PDB entry 9LW6 | electron microscopy, 3.42 A resolution | chains E and 2 of the 54 polymer chains in the assembly

Chain E (and 2):
Molecule: Phage capsid-like C-terminal domain-containing protein
From: Mycolicibacterium phage Mycofy1
Notes: chain 2 of this document is another copy of the same molecule, construct and numbering; everything in this record applies to it too
UniProt: Q854Z2 (Q854Z2_9CAUD); residue numbers follow UniProt; this construct covers 1-543
Chain sequence (543 residues; numbered 1 to 543; the number before each row is that of its first residue):
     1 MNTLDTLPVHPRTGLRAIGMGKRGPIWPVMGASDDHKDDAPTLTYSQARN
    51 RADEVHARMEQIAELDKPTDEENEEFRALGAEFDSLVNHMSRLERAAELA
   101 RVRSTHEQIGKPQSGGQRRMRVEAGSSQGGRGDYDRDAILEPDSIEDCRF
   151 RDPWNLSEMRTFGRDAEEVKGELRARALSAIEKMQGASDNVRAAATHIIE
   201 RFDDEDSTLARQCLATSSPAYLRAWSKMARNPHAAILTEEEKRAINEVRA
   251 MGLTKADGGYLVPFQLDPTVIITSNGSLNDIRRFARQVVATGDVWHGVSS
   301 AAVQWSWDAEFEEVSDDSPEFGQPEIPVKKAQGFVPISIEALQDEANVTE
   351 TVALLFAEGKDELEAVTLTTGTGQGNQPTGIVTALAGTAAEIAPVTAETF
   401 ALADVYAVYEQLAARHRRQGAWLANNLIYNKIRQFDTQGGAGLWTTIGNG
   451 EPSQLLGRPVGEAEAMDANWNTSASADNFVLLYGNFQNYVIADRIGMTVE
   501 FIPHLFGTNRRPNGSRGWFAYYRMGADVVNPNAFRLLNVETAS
Not modelled in the structure: 1-250 (chain 2: 1-250, 447-451)
Differences from the reference sequence: conflict His-197 (Lys in Q854Z2)

How chain E and chain 2 interact:
Residue-residue contacts - 32 pairs, chain E then chain 2:
  Met-251(E) / Pro-336(2)
  Met-251(E) / Ile-337(2)
  Met-251(E) / Ser-338(2)  hydrogen bond (backbone-backbone)
  Gly-252(E) / Ser-338(2)
  Gly-252(E) / Glu-345(2)
  Leu-253(E) / Glu-340(2)
  Gly-258(E) / Glu-345(2)
  Gly-259(E) / Glu-345(2)
  Tyr-260(E) / Leu-266(2)
  Leu-261(E) / Glu-345(2)
  Leu-261(E) / Ala-346(2)
  Leu-261(E) / Val-348(2)  hydrophobic
  Val-262(E) / Asp-344(2)
  Val-262(E) / Glu-345(2)
  Phe-264(E) / Phe-264(2)  hydrophobic
  Leu-266(E) / Tyr-260(2)
  Val-335(E) / Met-251(2)  hydrophobic
  Pro-336(E) / Met-251(2)  hydrogen bond (backbone-backbone)
  Ile-337(E) / Met-251(2)
  Ser-338(E) / Met-251(2)
  Glu-340(E) / Leu-253(2)
  Ala-341(E) / Met-251(2)
  Ala-341(E) / Gly-252(2)
  Ala-341(E) / Leu-253(2)
  Asp-344(E) / Pro-263(2)
  Glu-345(E) / Gly-252(2)
  Glu-345(E) / Gly-258(2)
  Glu-345(E) / Gly-259(2)
  Glu-345(E) / Val-262(2)
  Ala-346(E) / Leu-261(2)  hydrogen bond (backbone-backbone)
  Asn-347(E) / Leu-261(2)
  Val-348(E) / Leu-261(2)  hydrophobic
Other interface residues (no listed pair), chain E (22 interface residues in all): Pro-263
Other interface residues (no listed pair), chain 2 (23 interface residues in all): Asp-257, Val-335, Ala-341, Val-352

Overview:
22 residues of chain E face 23 of chain 2 across their interface, with 3 hydrogen bonds. Main-chain hydrogen
bonds include Met-251(E)/Ser-338(2), Pro-336(E)/Met-251(2) and Ala-346(E)/Leu-261(2).
Both chains are Phage capsid-like C-terminal domain-containing protein (Mycolicibacterium phage Mycofy1).
Entry 9LW6 (Top cap of bacteriophage Mycofy1 mature head (C5 symmetry)) was determined by electron microscopy,
deposited together with 9LW7, 9LW8, 9LW9 and 9LWA.
